1BWU - chains A and D of the 4 polymer chains in the assembly; structure by X-ray diffraction, 2.80 A resolution.

== Chain A ==
Molecule: Protein (agglutinin)
Source organism: Allium sativum
UniProtKB: Q38789 (Q38789_ALLSA); residues 1-106 here correspond to UniProt positions 177-282 (UniProt number = residue number + 176)
Amino-acid sequence (106 residues; numbered 1 to 106; the number before each row is that of its first residue):
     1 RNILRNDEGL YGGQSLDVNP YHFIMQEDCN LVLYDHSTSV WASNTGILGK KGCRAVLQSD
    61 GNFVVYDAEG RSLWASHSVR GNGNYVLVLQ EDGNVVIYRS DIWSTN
Differences from the reference sequence: conflict G12 (Ala188 in Q38789), N19 (Glu195 in Q38789), S39 (Ala215 in Q38789), G46 (Asp222 in Q38789), L48 (Pro224 in Q38789), R54 (Lys230 in Q38789), R99 (Gly275 in Q38789), N106 (Asp282 in Q38789)
Disulfide bonds: C29-C53
Ligand contacts:
  - alpha-D-mannopyranose (MAN), molecule 1: P20, Y21, L33, D35, V40, D92, G93
  - alpha-D-mannopyranose (MAN), molecule 2: Q26, D28, N30, V32, Y34, S39, A42, N44
  - alpha-D-mannopyranose (MAN), molecule 3: Q58, D60, N62, V64, Y66, S72, A75, H77, V79
  - alpha-D-mannopyranose (MAN), molecule 4: N84, D101, S104
  - alpha-D-mannopyranose (MAN), molecule 5: Q90, D92, N94, V96, Y98

== Chain D ==
Molecule: Protein (agglutinin)
Source organism: Allium sativum
UniProtKB: Q38784 (Q38784_ALLSA); residues 1-109 here correspond to UniProt positions 25-133 (UniProt number = residue number + 24)
Amino-acid sequence (109 residues; numbered 1 to 109; the number before each row is that of its first residue):
     1 RNILTNDEGL YGGQSLDVNP YHLIMQEDCN LVLYDHSTAV WSSNTDIPGK KGCKAVLQSD
    61 GNFVVYDAEG ASLWASHSVR GNGNYVLVLQ EDGNVVIYRS DIWSTNTYR
Differences from the reference sequence: conflict T5 (Met29 in Q38784), G12 (Ala36 in Q38784), N19 (Glu43 in Q38784), S42 (Thr66 in Q38784), A71 (Arg95 in Q38784), R99 (Gly123 in Q38784), R109 (Lys133 in Q38784)
Disulfide bonds: C29-C53
Ligand contacts:
  - alpha-D-mannopyranose (MAN), molecule 1: T5, N84, D101, S104, Y108
  - alpha-D-mannopyranose (MAN), molecule 2: Q26, D28, N30, V32, Y34, A39, S42, D46
  - alpha-D-mannopyranose (MAN), molecule 3: Q58, D60, N62, V64, Y66, S72, A75
  - alpha-D-mannopyranose (MAN), molecule 4: Q90, D92, N94, V96, Y98
  - alpha-D-mannopyranose (MAN), molecule 5: T107, Y108, R109

== How chain A and chain D interact ==
Pairs across the interface - 69 pairs, chain A then chain D:
  N2(A) with N2(D)
  R5(A) with E91(D), salt bridge; D92(D), salt bridge
  Y21(A) with R109(D), hydrogen bond
  L33(A) with T107(D)
  D35(A) with R109(D), salt bridge
  W41(A) with T105(D); T107(D)
  W74(A) with W103(D), hydrophobic
  S76(A) with W103(D)
  S78(A) with I102(D); W103(D)
  R80(A) with I102(D)
  N84(A) with Y98(D)
  Y85(A) with I102(D), hydrophobic
  V86(A) with Y98(D), hydrophobic
  V88(A) with I3(D), hydrophobic
  D92(A) with T107(D); Y108(D); R109(D), hydrogen bond (backbone-backbone)
  G93(A) with T107(D), hydrogen bond (backbone-side chain)
  N94(A) with T105(D), hydrogen bond; N106(D), hydrogen bond (side chain-backbone); T107(D), hydrogen bond (side chain-backbone); Y108(D)
  V95(A) with W103(D); S104(D); T105(D), hydrogen bond (backbone-backbone); T107(D)
  V96(A) with D101(D); W103(D); S104(D)
  I97(A) with D101(D); I102(D), hydrogen bond (backbone-backbone); W103(D), hydrogen bond (backbone-backbone)
  Y98(A) with N84(D); V86(D), hydrophobic; Y98(D), hydrophobic; R99(D); S100(D); D101(D)
  R99(A) with R99(D), hydrogen bond (backbone-backbone); S100(D), hydrogen bond (backbone-backbone); I102(D)
  S100(A) with Y98(D); R99(D), hydrogen bond (backbone-backbone)
  D101(A) with V96(D); I97(D); Y98(D)
  I102(A) with S78(D); R80(D); Y85(D), hydrophobic; I97(D), hydrogen bond (backbone-backbone); R99(D)
  W103(A) with F63(D), hydrophobic; W74(D), hydrophobic; S76(D); S78(D); V95(D); V96(D); I97(D), hydrogen bond (backbone-backbone)
  S104(A) with N94(D); V95(D)
  T105(A) with L33(D); W41(D); N94(D), hydrogen bond (backbone-side chain); V95(D), hydrogen bond (backbone-backbone)
  N106(A) with L33(D); N94(D), hydrogen bond (backbone-side chain)
Interface residues without a listed pair, chain A (30 interface residues in all): Q90
Interface residues without a listed pair, chain D (35 interface residues in all): T5, G61, L87, Q90, G93

== Summary ==
30 residues of chain A and 35 residues of chain D are in contact, with 17 hydrogen bonds and 3 salt bridges.
Polar contacts include R5(A)-E91(D), R5(A)-D92(D) and D35(A)-R109(D). 3 alpha-D-mannopyranose molecules are
bound between chain A and chain D.
Chain A is Protein (agglutinin) and chain D is Protein (agglutinin), both from Allium sativum; the structure,
Mannose-specific agglutinin (lectin) from garlic (allium sativum) bulbs complexed with alpha-D-mannose, was
determined by X-ray diffraction.
